Entry 8ZUK (electron microscopy, 2.83 A resolution); this record covers chains C and F of the 42 polymer chains in the assembly.

# Chain C
Name: TNF receptor-associated factor 3
From: Homo sapiens
Notes: EC 2.3.2.27
UniProtKB: Q13114 (TRAF3_HUMAN); residues 266-567 here correspond to UniProt positions 267-568 (UniProt number = residue number + 1)
Chain sequence (310 residues; row label = number of the first residue in the row):
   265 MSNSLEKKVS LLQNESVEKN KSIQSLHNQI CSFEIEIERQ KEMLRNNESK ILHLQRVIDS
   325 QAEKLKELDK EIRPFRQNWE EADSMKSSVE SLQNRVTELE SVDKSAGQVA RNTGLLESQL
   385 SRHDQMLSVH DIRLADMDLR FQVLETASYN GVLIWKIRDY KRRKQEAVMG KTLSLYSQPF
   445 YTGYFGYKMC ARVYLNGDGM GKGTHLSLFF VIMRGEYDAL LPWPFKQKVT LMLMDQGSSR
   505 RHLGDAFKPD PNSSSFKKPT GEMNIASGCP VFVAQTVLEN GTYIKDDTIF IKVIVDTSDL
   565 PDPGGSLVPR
Disordered / not traced: 265-386, 566-574
Construct notes: initiating methionine (265); expression tag (568-574)
Curated features (UniProtKB/Swiss-Prot):
  - region: Leu391 to Asn414 (Microbial infection: Interaction with glycoprotein N of Andes and New York hantaviruses)
  - cross-link: Lys328 (Glycyl lysine isopeptide (Lys-Gly) (interchain with G-Cter in ubiquitin))

# Chain F
Name: Tumor necrosis factor receptor superfamily member 13C
From: Homo sapiens
UniProtKB: Q96RJ3 (TR13C_HUMAN); numbering as in UniProt (aligned over 1-184)
Chain sequence (193 residues; numbered 1 to 193; the number before each row is that of its first residue):
     1 MRRGPRSLRG RDAPAPTPCV PAECFDLLVR HCVACGLLRT PRPKPAGASS PAPRTALQPQ
    61 ESVGAGAGEA ALPLPGLLFG APALLGLALV LALVLVGLVS WRRRQRRLRG ASSAEAPDGD
   121 KDAPEPLDKV IILSPGISDA TAPAWPPPGE DPGTTPPGHS VPVPATELGS TELVTTKTAG
   181 PEQQSNSLEV LFQ
Disordered / not traced: 1-159, 177-193
Construct notes: expression tag (185-193)
Curated features (UniProtKB/Swiss-Prot):
  - region: Asp26 to His31 (Essential for TNFSF13B/TALL1/BAFF/BLyS binding)
  - natural variant: Leu89 to Val96 (deletion: In CVID4)
  - mutagenesis: Cys24 (C24Y: Abolishes a disulfide bond and thereby changes the specificity, so that both TNFSF13B and TNFSF13 can be bound), Asp26 (D26A: Strongly reduced affinity for TNFSF13B), Leu28 (L28A: Strongly reduced affinity for TNFSF13B), Cys35 (C35S: Abolishes a disulfide bond and thereby changes the specificity, so that both TNFSF13B and TNFSF13 can be bound)

# Interface between chain C and chain F
Residue-residue contacts - 43 pairs, chain C then chain F:
  Gln406(C) - Thr175(F)
  Thr410(C) - Thr175(F)
  Trp419(C) - Val174(F)  hydrogen bond (side chain-backbone)
  Trp419(C) - Thr175(F)
  Arg422(C) - Thr176(F)
  Arg427(C) - Val174(F)
  Gly434(C) - Ser170(F)
  Lys435(C) - Ser170(F)  hydrogen bond (backbone-side chain)
  Thr436(C) - Ser170(F)
  Thr436(C) - Glu172(F)
  Leu437(C) - Gly169(F)
  Leu437(C) - Ser170(F)  hydrogen bond (backbone-backbone)
  Ser438(C) - Ser170(F)
  Ser438(C) - Thr171(F)
  Ser438(C) - Glu172(F)
  Leu439(C) - Glu172(F)
  Leu439(C) - Val174(F)  hydrophobic
  Tyr440(C) - Glu167(F)
  Tyr440(C) - Thr171(F)
  Tyr440(C) - Glu172(F)
  Tyr440(C) - Leu173(F)
  Tyr440(C) - Val174(F)  hydrogen bond (backbone-backbone)
  Ser441(C) - Leu173(F)
  Ser441(C) - Thr175(F)
  Gln442(C) - Thr175(F)  hydrogen bond
  Arg456(C) - Glu167(F)  salt bridge
  Arg456(C) - Thr171(F)
  Asp462(C) - Ala165(F)
  Asp462(C) - Thr166(F)  hydrogen bond
  Gly463(C) - Thr166(F)
  Phe473(C) - Val163(F)
  Phe473(C) - Pro164(F)
  Phe473(C) - Ala165(F)  hydrophobic
  Phe511(C) - Ser160(F)
  Phe511(C) - Pro162(F)  hydrophobic
  Lys512(C) - Pro162(F)
  Asp514(C) - Pro162(F)
  Ala530(C) - Pro164(F)
  Ala530(C) - Ala165(F)  hydrogen bond (backbone-backbone)
  Ser531(C) - Pro162(F)
  Ser531(C) - Val163(F)
  Gly532(C) - Val163(F)  hydrogen bond (backbone-backbone)
  Pro534(C) - Val163(F)
Other interface residues (no listed pair), chain C (29 interface residues in all): Tyr458, Ala510, Phe520, Ile529
Other interface residues (no listed pair), chain F (16 interface residues in all): Leu168

# In short
29 residues of chain C face 16 of chain F across their interface, with 8 hydrogen bonds and 1 salt bridge.
Polar pairs include Arg456(C)-Glu167(F), Trp419(C)-Val174(F) and Lys435(C)-Ser170(F). UniProt lists 4
mutagenesis sites on chain F.
Chain C is TNF receptor-associated factor 3 and chain F is Tumor necrosis factor receptor superfamily member
13C, both from Homo sapiens; the structure, Cluster structure of the BAFF-BAFFR-TRAF3 complex, was determined
by electron microscopy together with 8ZUI and 8ZUJ from the same study.
